PDB entry 1W7G | X-ray diffraction, 1.65 A resolution | chains H and I of the 3 polymer chains in the assembly

# Chain H
Protein: Thrombin
Source organism: Homo sapiens
Notes: EC 3.4.21.5; fragment: thrombin heavy chain
UniProtKB: P00734 (THRB_HUMAN); the construct lacks a stretch of the UniProt sequence and is renumbered around it, so the offset changes along the chain: 16-36 = UniProt 364-384; 37-60 = UniProt 386-409; 61-77 = UniProt 419-435; 78-97 = UniProt 437-456; 7 more segments
Amino-acid sequence (259 residues; each row starts with the number of its first residue; note: 1 number in that range is skipped by the numbering (no residue carries it; nothing is unmodelled there); a row labelled like 60A-60I holds insertion residues (60A, then the next letters in order)):
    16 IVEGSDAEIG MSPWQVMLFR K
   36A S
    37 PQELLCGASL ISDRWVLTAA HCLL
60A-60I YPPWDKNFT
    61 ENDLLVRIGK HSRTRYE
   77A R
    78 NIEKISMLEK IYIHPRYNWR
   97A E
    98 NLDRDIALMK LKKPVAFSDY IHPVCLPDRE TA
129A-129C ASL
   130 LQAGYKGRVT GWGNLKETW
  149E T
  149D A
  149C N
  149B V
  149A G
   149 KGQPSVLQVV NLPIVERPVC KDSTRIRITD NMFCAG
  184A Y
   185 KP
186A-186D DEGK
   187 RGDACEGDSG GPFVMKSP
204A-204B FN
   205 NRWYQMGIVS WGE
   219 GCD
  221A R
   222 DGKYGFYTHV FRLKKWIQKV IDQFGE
Unresolved in the structure: 149E, 149D, 149C, 149B, 149A, 149
Disulfide bonds: Cys42-Cys58, Cys168-Cys182, Cys191-Cys220
Ligand contacts: L-arginine template inhibitor cs107 (MIU; n-{(1S)-1-{[4-(3-aminopropyl)piperazin-1-yl]carbonyl}-4-[(diaminomethylene)amino]butyl}-3-(trifluoromethyl)benzenesulfonamide): His57, Tyr60A, Trp60D, Lys60F, Leu99, Ile174, Asp189, Ala190, Cys191, Glu192, Ser195, Val213, Ser214, Trp215, Gly216, Glu217, Gly219, Cys220, Gly226, Phe227
Swiss-Prot annotation at these positions:
  - region: Ala183 to Val200 (High affinity receptor-binding region which is also known as the TP508 peptide)
  - active site (Charge relay system): His57, Asp102, Ser195
  - glycosylation: Asn60G (N-linked (GlcNAc...) (complex) asparagine)
What the authors report for this chain:
  - catalytic residues: His57, Asp102, Ser195 (citing earlier work)
  - binding site for L-arginine template inhibitor cs107: His57, Lys60F, Asp189, Gly216, Gly219

# Chain I
Protein: Hirudin I
Notes: fragment: sulfated, residues 60 to 71
UniProtKB: P09945 (ITH3_HIRME); residues 53-64 here correspond to UniProt positions 60-71 (UniProt number = residue number + 7)
Amino-acid sequence (12 residues; numbered 53 to 64; the number before each row is that of its first residue):
    53 NEDFEEIPEE YL
Unresolved in the structure: 53-54, 62
Swiss-Prot annotation at these positions:
  - region: Asp55 to Leu64 (Interaction with fibrinogen-binding exosite of thrombin)
  - modified residue: Tyr63 (Sulfotyrosine)

# Interface between chain H and chain I
Pairs across the interface - 20 pairs, chain H then chain I:
  Phe34(H) - Phe56(I)  hydrophobic
  Gln38(H) - Asp55(I)
  Gln38(H) - Phe56(I)
  Gln38(H) - Glu57(I)
  Gln38(H) - Ile59(I)
  Glu39(H) - Phe56(I)
  Leu40(H) - Phe56(I)
  Leu65(H) - Ile59(I)  hydrophobic
  Leu65(H) - Leu64(I)
  Arg73(H) - Phe56(I)
  Thr74(H) - Asp55(I)
  Thr74(H) - Phe56(I)
  Thr74(H) - Glu57(I)  hydrogen bond (backbone-backbone)
  Arg75(H) - Glu57(I)
  Tyr76(H) - Glu57(I)  hydrogen bond (backbone-side chain)
  Tyr76(H) - Pro60(I)
  Tyr76(H) - Tyr63(I)
  Ile82(H) - Ile59(I)  hydrophobic
  Ile82(H) - Tyr63(I)  hydrophobic
  Met84(H) - Leu64(I)
Other interface residues (no listed pair), chain H (13 interface residues in all): Met32, Arg67
Other interface residues (no listed pair), chain I (8 interface residues in all): Glu58

# Overview
13 residues of chain H face 8 of chain I across their interface; the contacts include 2 hydrogen bonds. Polar
contacts include Tyr76(H)-Glu57(I) and Thr74(H)-Glu57(I). Chain H binds L-arginine template inhibitor cs107.
From the paper: catalytic residues His57(H), Asp102(H) and Ser195(H); a binding site for L-arginine template
inhibitor cs107 at His57(H), Lys60F(H) and Asp189(H) among others.
Here chain H is Thrombin (Homo sapiens) and chain I is Hirudin I. Entry 1W7G (Alpha-thrombin complex with
sulfated hirudin (residues 54-65) and L- Arginine template inhibitor CS107) was determined by X-ray
diffraction.
